Entry 5VCB (X-ray diffraction, 4.10 A resolution (low resolution: residue-level contacts below are approximate; hydrogen-bond / salt-bridge calls are withheld)); this record covers chains b and e of the 6 polymer chains in the assembly.

[Chain b]
Molecule: Holo-[acyl-carrier-protein] synthase
Organism: Escherichia coli (strain K12)
Notes: EC 2.7.8.7
UniProt: P24224 (ACPS_ECOLI); residue numbers follow UniProt; this construct covers 1-126
Sequence (126 residues; each row starts with the number of its first residue):
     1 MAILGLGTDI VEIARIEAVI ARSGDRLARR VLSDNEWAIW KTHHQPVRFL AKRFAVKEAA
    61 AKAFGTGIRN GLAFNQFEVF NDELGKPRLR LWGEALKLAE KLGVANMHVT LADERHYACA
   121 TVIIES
Disordered / not traced: 1, 66-69
Ligand contacts: 4'-phosphopantetheine (PNS): Leu111, Ala112, Asp113

[Chain e]
Molecule: Acyl carrier protein
Organism: Escherichia coli O45:K1 (strain S88 / ExPEC)
UniProt: B7MJ81 (ACP_ECO45); residues 1-77 here correspond to UniProt positions 2-78 (UniProt number = residue number + 1)
Sequence (79 residues; each row starts with the number of its first residue; numbers below 1 keep their minus sign (Met-1 is residue -1)):
    -1 MGSTIEERVK KIIGEQLGVK QEEVTNNASF VEDLGADSLD TVELVMALEE EFDTEIPDEE
    59 AEKITTVQAA IDYINGHQA
Disordered / not traced: -1 to 0
Construct notes: initiating methionine (-1); expression tag (0)
Swiss-Prot annotation at these positions:
  - modified residue: Ser36 (O-(pantetheine 4'-phosphoryl)serine)
Covalent attachments: 4'-phosphopantetheine (PNS) linked to Ser36

[Chain b / chain e interface]
Pairs across the interface (19; chain b residue first):
  Arg15(b) - Leu37(e)
  Val19(b) - Glu41(e)
  Arg22(b) - Glu41(e)
  Arg26(b) - Met44(e)
  Arg26(b) - Ala45(e)
  Leu27(b) - Val40(e)
  Arg30(b) - Val40(e)
  Arg30(b) - Met44(e)
  Arg30(b) - Asp56(e)
  Phe54(b) - Val40(e)
  Glu58(b) - Ser36(e)
  Lys62(b) - Ser36(e)
  Asn70(b) - Glu57(e)
  Asn70(b) - Lys61(e)
  Gly71(b) - Glu57(e)
  Leu72(b) - Asp56(e)
  Leu72(b) - Glu57(e)
  Ala73(b) - Asp56(e)
  Phe74(b) - Asp56(e)
Also at the interface, not in a pair above, chain e (12 interface residues in all): Gln14, Glu47, Glu58

[In short]
The interface between chain b and chain e involves 14 residues on one side and 12 on the other. Ligands of
chain b: 4'-phosphopantetheine. 4'-phosphopantetheine is covalently linked to Ser36(e).
Chain b is Holo-[acyl-carrier-protein] synthase (Escherichia coli (strain K12)) and chain e is Acyl carrier
protein (Escherichia coli O45:K1 (strain S88 / ExPEC)); the structure, Crystal structure of
holo-(acyl-carrier-protein) synthase:holo(acyl-carrier-protein) complex from Escherichia Coli, was determined
by X-ray diffraction (same publication as 5VBX).
